6D7K - chains B and F of the 8 polymer chains in the assembly; structure by X-ray diffraction, 2.60 A resolution.

== Chain B (and F) ==
Molecule: Methane monooxygenase hydroxylase, MmoY
Organism: Methylosinus sporium
Notes: chain F of this document is another copy of the same molecule, construct and numbering; everything in this record applies to it too
UniProt: Q27RN6 (Q27RN6_METSR); numbering as in UniProt (aligned over 1-395)
Sequence (395 residues; row label = number of the first residue in the row):
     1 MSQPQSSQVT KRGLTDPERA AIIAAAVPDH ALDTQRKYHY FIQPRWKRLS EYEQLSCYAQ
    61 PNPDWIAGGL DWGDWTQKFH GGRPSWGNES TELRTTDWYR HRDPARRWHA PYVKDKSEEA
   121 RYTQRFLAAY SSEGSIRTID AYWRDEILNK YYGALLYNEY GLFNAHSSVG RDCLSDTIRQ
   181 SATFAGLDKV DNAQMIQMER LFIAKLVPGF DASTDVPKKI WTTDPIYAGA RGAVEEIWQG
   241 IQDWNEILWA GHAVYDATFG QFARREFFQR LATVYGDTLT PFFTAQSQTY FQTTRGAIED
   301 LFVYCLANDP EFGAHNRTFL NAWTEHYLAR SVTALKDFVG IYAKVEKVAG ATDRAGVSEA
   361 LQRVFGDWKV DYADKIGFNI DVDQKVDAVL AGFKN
Not modelled in the structure: 1-56
Reported in the primary citation:
  - conformationally variable residues (order/disorder transition): Met1 to Ser56

== Interface between chain B and chain F ==
Pairs across the interface (66):
  Lys114(B) with Arg121(F)
  Asp115(B) with Arg121(F), salt bridge; Arg125(F), salt bridge
  Glu118(B) with Glu118(F); Arg121(F), salt bridge; Arg125(F), salt bridge
  Glu119(B) with Tyr122(F); Arg125(F), salt bridge
  Arg121(B) with Lys114(F); Asp115(F), salt bridge; Glu118(F), salt bridge
  Tyr122(B) with Glu119(F); Tyr122(F), hydrophobic; Gln286(F)
  Arg125(B) with Asp115(F), salt bridge; Glu118(F), salt bridge; Glu119(F), salt bridge; Thr289(F)
  Phe126(B) with Ala285(F), hydrophobic
  Ala129(B) with Thr289(F); Gln292(F)
  Ser132(B) with Gln292(F)
  Glu133(B) with Gln261(F), hydrogen bond; Arg265(F); Gln288(F), hydrogen bond; Gln292(F), hydrogen bond
  Ser135(B) with Arg265(F); Gln269(F), hydrogen bond
  Arg137(B) with Arg363(F); Asp367(F), salt bridge
  Thr138(B) with Arg270(F); Arg363(F)
  Gln261(B) with Glu133(F), hydrogen bond
  Arg265(B) with Glu133(F); Ser135(F)
  Gln269(B) with Ser135(F); Thr278(F)
  Arg270(B) with Thr138(F)
  Ala272(B) with Thr273(F)
  Thr273(B) with Ala272(F); Thr273(F); Val274(F), hydrogen bond (backbone-backbone); Tyr275(F); Gly276(F), hydrogen bond (backbone-backbone); Asp277(F); Thr278(F)
  Val274(B) with Thr273(F), hydrogen bond (backbone-backbone); Val274(F)
  Tyr275(B) with Thr273(F)
  Gly276(B) with Thr273(F), hydrogen bond (backbone-backbone)
  Asp277(B) with Thr273(F), hydrogen bond (backbone-side chain)
  Thr278(B) with Thr273(F)
  Ala285(B) with Tyr122(F); Phe126(F), hydrophobic
  Gln286(B) with Tyr122(F)
  Gln288(B) with Glu133(F), hydrogen bond
  Thr289(B) with Arg125(F); Phe126(F); Ala129(F)
  Phe291(B) with Glu133(F)
  Gln292(B) with Ala129(F); Ser132(F); Glu133(F), hydrogen bond
  Arg363(B) with Arg137(F); Thr138(F)
  Asp367(B) with Arg137(F), salt bridge
Interface residues without a listed pair, chain B (35 interface residues in all): Phe282, Arg295
Interface residues without a listed pair, chain F (35 interface residues in all): Phe282, Phe291, Arg295

== Overview ==
The chain B/chain F interface involves 35 residues from each chain, with 12 hydrogen bonds and 12 salt
bridges. Among the polar pairs are Asp115(B)-Arg121(F), Asp115(B)-Arg125(F) and Glu118(B)-Arg121(F). From the
paper: conformational variability at Met1(B).
Chain B and chain F are both Methane monooxygenase hydroxylase, MmoY (Methylosinus sporium); the structure,
Complex structure of Methane monooxygenase hydroxylase in complex with inhibitory subunit, was determined by
X-ray diffraction.
